PDB entry 9ARH | electron microscopy, 3.69 A resolution | chains B and C of the 4 polymer chains in the assembly

== Chain B ==
Protein: Glutamate receptor ionotropic, NMDA 2B
From: Rattus norvegicus
Reference sequence: Q00960 (NMDE2_RAT); residues 27-852 here = UniProt positions 27-852
Chain sequence (883 residues; row label = number of the first residue in the row; numbers below 1 keep their minus sign (Met-30 is residue -30)):
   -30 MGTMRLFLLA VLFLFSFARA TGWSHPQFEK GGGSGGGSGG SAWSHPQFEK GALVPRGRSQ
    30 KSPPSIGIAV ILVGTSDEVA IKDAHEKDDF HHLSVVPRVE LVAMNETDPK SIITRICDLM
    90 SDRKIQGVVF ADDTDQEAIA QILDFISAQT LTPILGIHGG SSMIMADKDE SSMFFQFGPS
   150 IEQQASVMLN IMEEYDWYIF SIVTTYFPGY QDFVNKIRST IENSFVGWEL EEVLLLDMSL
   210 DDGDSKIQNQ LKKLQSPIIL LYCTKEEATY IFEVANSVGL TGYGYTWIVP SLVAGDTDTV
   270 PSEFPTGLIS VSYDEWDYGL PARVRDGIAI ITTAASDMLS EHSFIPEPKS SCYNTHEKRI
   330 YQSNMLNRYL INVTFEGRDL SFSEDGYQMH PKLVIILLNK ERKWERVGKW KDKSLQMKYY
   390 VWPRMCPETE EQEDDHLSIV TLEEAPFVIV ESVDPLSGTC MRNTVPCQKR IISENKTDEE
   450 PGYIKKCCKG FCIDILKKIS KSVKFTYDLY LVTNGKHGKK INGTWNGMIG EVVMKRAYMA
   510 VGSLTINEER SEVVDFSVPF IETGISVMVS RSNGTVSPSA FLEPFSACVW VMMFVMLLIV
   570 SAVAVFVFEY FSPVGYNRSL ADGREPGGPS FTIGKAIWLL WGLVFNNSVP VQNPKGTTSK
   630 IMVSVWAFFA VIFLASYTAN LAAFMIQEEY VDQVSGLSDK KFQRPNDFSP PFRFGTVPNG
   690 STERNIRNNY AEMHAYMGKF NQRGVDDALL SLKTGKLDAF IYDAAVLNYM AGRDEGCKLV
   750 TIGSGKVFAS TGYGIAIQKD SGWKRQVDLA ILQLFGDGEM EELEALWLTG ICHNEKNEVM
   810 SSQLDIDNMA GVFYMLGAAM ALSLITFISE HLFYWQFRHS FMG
Not modelled in the structure: -30 to 33, 395-402, 583-597, 845-852
Construct notes: initiating methionine (-30); expression tag (-29 to 26); conflict Asp348 (Asn in Q00960), Cys557 (Asp in Q00960), Ser588 (Cys in Q00960), Ser838 (Cys in Q00960), Ser849 (Cys in Q00960)
Swiss-Prot annotation at these positions:
  - region: Lys604 to Pro623 (Pore-forming)
  - binding site (Zn(2+)): His127, Glu284
  - binding site (L-glutamate): Thr514, Arg519, Ser690, Thr691, Asp732
  - site: Asn615 (Functional determinant of NMDA receptors)
  - glycosylation (N-linked (GlcNAc...) asparagine): Asn74, Asn341, Asn444, Asn491, Asn542, Asn688
  - mutagenesis: His60 (H60A: Normal zinc binding), His127 (H127A: Reduced zinc binding), Asp283 (D283A: Slightly reduced zinc binding), Glu284 (E284A: Reduced zinc binding), His311 (H311A: Normal zinc binding), His359 (H359A: Normal zinc binding)
Cystine bridges: Cys86-Cys321, Cys429-Cys456, Cys436-Cys457
Covalently attached groups: N-acetylglucosamine (NAG) linked to Asn542
What the authors report for this chain:
  - conformationally variable residues (loop rearrangement): Gln662

== Chain C ==
Protein: Isoform B of Glutamate receptor ionotropic, NMDA 1
From: Rattus norvegicus
Reference sequence: P35439 (NMDZ1_RAT), isoform P35439-2; residues 1-959 here = UniProt positions 1-959
Chain sequence (959 residues; each row starts with the number of its first residue):
     1 MSTMHLLTFA LLFSCSFARA ASDPKIVNIG AVLSTRKHEQ MFREAVNQAN KRHGSWKIQL
    61 QATSVTHKPN AIQMALSVCE DLISSQVYAI LVSHPPTPND HFTPTPVSYT AGFYRIPVLG
   121 LTTRMSIYSD KSIHLSFLRT VPPYSHQSSV WFEMMRVYNW NHIILLVSDD HEGRAAQKRL
   181 ETLLEERESK SKKRNYENLD QLSYDNKRGP KAEKVLQFDP GTKNVTALLM EARELEARVI
   241 ILSASEDDAA TVYRAAAMLD MTGSGYVWLV GEREISGNAL RYAPDGIIGL QLINGKNESA
   301 HISDAVGVVA QAVHELLEKE NITDPPRGCV GNTNIWKTGP LFKRVLMSSK YADGVTGRVE
   361 FNEDGDRKFA QYSIMNLQNR KLVQVGIYNG THVIPNDRKI IWPGGETEKP RGYQMSTRLK
   421 IVTIHQEPFV YVKPTMSDGT CKEEFTVNGD PVKKVICTGP NDTSPGSPRH TVPQCCYGFC
   481 IDLLIKLART MQFTYEVHLV ADGKFGTQER VQNSNKKEWN GMMGELLSGQ ADMIVAPLTI
   541 NNERAQYIEF SKPFKYQGLT ILVKKEIPRS TLDSFMQPFQ STLWLLVGLS VHVVAVMLYL
   601 LDRFSPFGRF KVNSQSESTD ALTLSSAMWF SWGVLLNSGI GEGAPRSFSA RILGMVWAGF
   661 AMIIVASYTA NLAAFLVLDR PEERITGIND PRLRNPSDKF IYATVKQSSV DIYFRRQVEL
   721 STMYRHMEKH NYESAAEAIQ AVRDNKLHAF IWDSAVLEFE ASQKCDLVTT GELFFRSGFG
   781 IGMRKDSPWK QQVSLSILKS HENGFMEDLD KTWVRYQECD SRSNAPATLT CENMAGVFML
   841 VAGGIVAGIF LIFIEIAYKR HKDARRKQMQ LAFAAVNVWR KNLQDRKSGR AEPDPKKKAT
   901 FRAITSTLAS SFKRRRSSKD TSTGGGRGAL QNQKDTVLPR RAIEREEGQL QLCSRHRES
Not modelled in the structure: 1-24, 53-57, 191-206, 607-621, 863-959
Construct notes: conflict Ser22 (Cys in P35439), Gln61 (Asn in P35439), Asp260 (Asn in P35439), Gln371 (Asn in P35439), Gln492 (Asn in P35439), Gln512 (Asn in P35439), Gln615 (Glu in P35439), Ser616 (Glu in P35439), Ser618 (Glu in P35439), Thr619 (Glu in P35439), Gln792 (Asn in P35439), Cys831 (Phe in P35439)
Cystine bridges: Cys79-Cys329, Cys441-Cys475, Cys457-Cys476, Cys765-Cys819
Covalently attached groups: N-acetylglucosamine (NAG) linked to Asn224
Ligand contacts: glycine (GLY): Phe505, Pro537, Leu538, Thr539, Arg544, Ser708, Ser709, Trp752, Asp753, Phe779

== How chain B and chain C interact ==
Residue-residue contacts (88):
  Asn516(B) - Glu802(C)
  Glu517(B) - Lys799(C)
  Glu517(B) - Glu802(C)  hydrogen bond (backbone-side chain)
  Ser520(B) - Leu795(C)
  Phe525(B) - Lys552(C)
  Ser526(B) - Lys552(C)
  Pro528(B) - Tyr556(C)
  Glu531(B) - Tyr556(C)
  Glu552(B) - Thr828(C)  hydrogen bond (backbone-side chain)
  Pro553(B) - Thr828(C)
  Pro553(B) - Leu829(C)
  Phe554(B) - Thr828(C)
  Phe554(B) - Leu829(C)  hydrophobic
  Ser555(B) - Thr828(C)
  Ser555(B) - Leu829(C)  hydrogen bond (side chain-backbone)
  Ser555(B) - Thr830(C)
  Cys557(B) - Cys831(C)  disulfide
  Val558(B) - Leu829(C)
  Val558(B) - Cys831(C)  hydrogen bond (backbone-side chain)
  Met561(B) - Cys831(C)  hydrophobic
  Met561(B) - Phe838(C)  hydrophobic
  Met562(B) - Phe838(C)
  Met565(B) - Phe838(C)  hydrophobic
  Met565(B) - Val841(C)  hydrophobic
  Val572(B) - Ile845(C)  hydrophobic
  Tyr579(B) - Ile856(C)
  Phe580(B) - Glu855(C)  hydrogen bond (backbone-side chain)
  Phe580(B) - Ile856(C)
  Pro582(B) - Glu855(C)
  Asn615(B) - Asn637(C)
  Asn616(B) - Asn637(C)
  Gln621(B) - Gly639(C)
  Gln621(B) - Ile640(C)
  Gln621(B) - Gly641(C)
  Thr627(B) - Gly848(C)  hydrogen bond (side chain-backbone)
  Lys629(B) - Trp629(C)
  Lys629(B) - Ile640(C)
  Ile630(B) - Trp629(C)  hydrophobic
  Ser633(B) - Leu636(C)
  Ser633(B) - Ile640(C)
  Ala636(B) - Leu636(C)
  Ala636(B) - Ser638(C)
  Phe637(B) - Leu636(C)  hydrophobic
  Phe638(B) - Val837(C)  hydrophobic
  Phe638(B) - Val841(C)  hydrophobic
  Ile641(B) - Phe575(C)  hydrophobic
  Ile641(B) - Tyr668(C)
  Ile641(B) - Met834(C)  hydrophobic
  Ala644(B) - Thr669(C)
  Ala644(B) - Leu672(C)
  Ser645(B) - Leu672(C)
  Ser645(B) - Leu829(C)
  Ser645(B) - Met834(C)
  Ala648(B) - Leu672(C)  hydrophobic
  Ala648(B) - Ala673(C)  hydrophobic
  Asn649(B) - Leu676(C)
  Asn649(B) - Ala827(C)
  Asn649(B) - Leu829(C)
  Ala652(B) - Leu676(C)
  Ala652(B) - Val677(C)  hydrophobic
  Ala652(B) - Pro826(C)
  Phe653(B) - Pro826(C)  hydrophobic
  Phe653(B) - Thr828(C)
  Gln656(B) - Val677(C)  hydrogen bond (side chain-backbone)
  Gln656(B) - Pro826(C)
  Glu657(B) - Ala825(C)
  Ser667(B) - Lys811(C)
  Asn698(B) - Glu802(C)
  Phe757(B) - Glu807(C)
  Ser759(B) - Tyr556(C)
  Ser759(B) - His801(C)
  Thr760(B) - Tyr556(C)
  Gly761(B) - Tyr556(C)
  Arg774(B) - Gln546(C)  hydrogen bond (side chain-backbone)
  Arg774(B) - Lys785(C)
  Leu778(B) - Asn542(C)  hydrogen bond (backbone-side chain)
  Leu778(B) - Gln546(C)
  Leu781(B) - Asn541(C)
  Leu781(B) - Asn542(C)
  Leu781(B) - Ala545(C)  hydrophobic
  Gln782(B) - Asn542(C)
  Gln782(B) - Arg716(C)
  Phe784(B) - Phe775(C)
  Phe784(B) - Arg776(C)
  Gly785(B) - Tyr713(C)
  Asp786(B) - Gln717(C)  hydrogen bond (backbone-side chain)
  Glu790(B) - Phe774(C)
  Glu793(B) - Arg776(C)  salt bridge
Other interface residues (no listed pair), chain B (69 interface residues in all): Ile515, Ile568, Phe575, Glu578, Gly625, Thr626, Val632, Val634, Val640, Thr647, Ala651, Ile655, Arg693, Asn694, Ala758
Other interface residues (no listed pair), chain C (60 interface residues in all): Pro553, Trp584, Val665, Leu798, Gly804, Leu840, Ala842, Gly844, Ile849, Leu851, Ile852, Lys859
Disulfides between the chains: Cys557(B)-Cys831(C)

== In short ==
The interface between chain B and chain C involves 69 residues on one side and 60 on the other, with 1
disulfide bond, 10 hydrogen bonds and 1 salt bridge. Among the polar pairs are Glu793(B)-Arg776(C),
Glu517(B)-Glu802(C) and Glu552(B)-Thr828(C). Bound to chain C: glycine. Covalently linked N-acetylglucosamine:
at Asn542(B). From the paper: conformational variability at Gln662(B).
Chain B is Glutamate receptor ionotropic, NMDA 2B and chain C is Isoform B of Glutamate receptor ionotropic,
NMDA 1, both from Rattus norvegicus; the structure, Rat GluN1-GluN2B NMDA receptor channel in complex with
glycine, was determined by electron microscopy, deposited together with 9ARE, 9ARF, 9ARG, 9ARI and 9BIB.
